PDB entry 3S3C | X-ray diffraction, 4.00 A resolution | chains A and C of the 3 polymer chains in the assembly

== Chain A ==
Protein: Cytochrome c oxidase subunit 1
Source organism: Thermus thermophilus
Notes: EC 1.9.3.1
UniProtKB: Q5SJ79 (COX1_THET8); numbering as in UniProt (aligned over 2-562)
Chain sequence (568 residues; numbered -5 to 562; the number before each row is that of its first residue; numbers below 1 keep their minus sign (Met-5 is residue -5)):
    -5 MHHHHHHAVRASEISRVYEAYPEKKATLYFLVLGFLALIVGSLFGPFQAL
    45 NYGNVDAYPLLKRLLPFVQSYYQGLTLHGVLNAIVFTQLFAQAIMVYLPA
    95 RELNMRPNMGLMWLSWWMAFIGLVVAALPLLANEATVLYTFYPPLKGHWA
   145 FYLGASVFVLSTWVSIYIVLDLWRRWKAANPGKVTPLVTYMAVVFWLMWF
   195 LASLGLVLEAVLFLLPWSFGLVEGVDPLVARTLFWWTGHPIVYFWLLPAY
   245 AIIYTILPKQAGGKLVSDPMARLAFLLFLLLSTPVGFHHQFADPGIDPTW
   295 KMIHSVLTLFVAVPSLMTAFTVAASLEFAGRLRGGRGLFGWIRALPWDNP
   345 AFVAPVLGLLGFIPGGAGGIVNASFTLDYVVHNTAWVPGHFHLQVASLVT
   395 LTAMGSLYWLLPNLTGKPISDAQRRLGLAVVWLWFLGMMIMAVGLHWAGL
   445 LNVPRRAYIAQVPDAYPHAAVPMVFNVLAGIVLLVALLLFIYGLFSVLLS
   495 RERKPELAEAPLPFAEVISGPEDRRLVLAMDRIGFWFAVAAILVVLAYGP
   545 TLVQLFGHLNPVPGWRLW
Not modelled in the structure: -5 to 8
Construct notes: expression tag (-5 to 1)
Metal / ion sites: heme Fe: His72, His386; Cu ion: His233, His282, His283; heme-as Fe near His384 (its only coordinating residue here)
Ligand contacts:
  - heme-as (HAS): Tyr133, Thr134, Tyr136, Trp229, His233, Val236, Tyr237, Trp239, Leu240, His282, His283, Thr302, Ala306, Ser309, Thr312, Ala313, Ala317, Ile336, Trp341, Val350, Leu353, Leu354, Phe356, Ile357, Gly360, Gly363, Ile364, Asn366, Ala367, Asp372, His376, Val381, His384, Phe385, Gln388, Val389, Val393, Arg449, Arg450
  - heme (HEM): Leu32, Ser36, Gly39, Pro40, Gln42, Ala43, Tyr46, Tyr65, Leu69, His72, Gly73, Asn76, Ala77, Phe80, Leu132, Tyr133, Pro382, Phe385, His386, Val389, Ala390, Thr394, Trp428, Met432, Met435, Leu439, Arg449, Arg450, Ala451, Leu477, Leu481
  - xenon (XE), molecule 1: Val74, Val79, Leu117, Ala120, Ala149, Phe152
  - xenon (XE), molecule 2: Tyr133, Trp229, Gly232, Ile235, Trp239
  - xenon (XE), molecule 3: Tyr146, Ala149, Ser150, Ala204, Leu208
UniProt features mapped onto this chain:
  - binding site (Fe(II)-heme a): His72, His386
  - binding site (Cu cation): His233, Tyr237, His282, His283
  - binding site (heme a3): His384
  - cross-link: His233 to Tyr237 (1'-histidyl-3'-tyrosine (His-Tyr))
What the authors report for this chain:
  - mutagenesis - A120F: unchanged catalytic activity (citing earlier work)

== Chain C ==
Protein: Cytochrome c oxidase polypeptide 2A
Source organism: Thermus thermophilus
Notes: EC 1.9.3.1
UniProtKB: P82543 (COXA_THET8); residues 2-34 here = UniProt positions 2-34
Chain sequence (33 residues; row label = number of the first residue in the row):
     2 EEKPKGALAVILVLTLTILVFWLGVYAVFFARG

== Interface between chain A and chain C ==
Residue-residue contacts (30):
  Ala313(A) - Leu15(C)  hydrophobic
  Phe314(A) - Leu9(C)  hydrophobic
  Phe314(A) - Ile12(C)  hydrophobic
  Ala317(A) - Ala8(C)  hydrophobic
  Ala318(A) - Ala8(C)
  Glu321(A) - Pro5(C)
  Glu321(A) - Lys6(C)  hydrogen bond (side chain-backbone)
  Glu321(A) - Gly7(C)  hydrogen bond (side chain-backbone)
  Glu321(A) - Ala8(C)  hydrogen bond (side chain-backbone)
  Arg325(A) - Glu2(C)  salt bridge
  Leu332(A) - Lys6(C)
  Leu332(A) - Gly7(C)
  Leu332(A) - Ala10(C)  hydrophobic
  Trp335(A) - Gly7(C)
  Ile357(A) - Leu15(C)  hydrophobic
  Ile357(A) - Thr18(C)
  Ala361(A) - Thr18(C)
  Ala361(A) - Phe22(C)  hydrophobic
  Gly362(A) - Phe22(C)
  Ile364(A) - Ile19(C)  hydrophobic
  Val365(A) - Phe22(C)
  Val365(A) - Trp23(C)
  Ser368(A) - Trp23(C)  hydrogen bond
  Thr370(A) - Phe30(C)
  Leu371(A) - Trp23(C)
  Leu371(A) - Tyr27(C)  hydrophobic
  Val374(A) - Arg33(C)
  Trp380(A) - Phe22(C)  hydrophobic
  Leu444(A) - Arg33(C)
  Asn446(A) - Arg33(C)
Interface residues without a listed pair, chain A (23 interface residues in all): Phe333, Pro358, His440
Interface residues without a listed pair, chain C (20 interface residues in all): Lys4, Val11, Val26, Val29

== In short ==
23 residues of chain A and 20 residues of chain C are in contact, with 4 hydrogen bonds and 1 salt bridge.
Polar pairs include Arg325(A)-Glu2(C), Glu321(A)-Lys6(C) and Glu321(A)-Gly7(C). Chain A binds heme, heme-as
and 3 copies of xenon. The paper reports that A120F of chain A leaves catalytic activity unchanged.
Here chain A is Cytochrome c oxidase subunit 1 and chain C is Cytochrome c oxidase polypeptide 2A, both from
Thermus thermophilus. Entry 3S3C (Structure of Thermus thermophilus cytochrome ba3 oxidase 360s after Xe
depressurization) was determined by X-ray diffraction, deposited together with 3S33, 3S38, 3S39, 3S3A, 3S3B
and 3S3D.
